Entry 5NXS (X-ray diffraction, 4.19 A resolution (low resolution: residue-level contacts below are approximate; hydrogen-bond / salt-bridge calls are withheld)); this record covers chains A and B.

== Chain A (and B) ==
Protein: Growth/differentiation factor 8
From: Homo sapiens
Notes: fragment: Pro-Myostatin Precursor; engineered mutation(s): deltaN25; chain B of this document is another copy of the same molecule, construct and numbering; everything in this record applies to it too
UniProt: O14793 (GDF8_HUMAN); residues 43-375 here = UniProt positions 43-375
Sequence (335 residues; row label = number of the first residue in the row):
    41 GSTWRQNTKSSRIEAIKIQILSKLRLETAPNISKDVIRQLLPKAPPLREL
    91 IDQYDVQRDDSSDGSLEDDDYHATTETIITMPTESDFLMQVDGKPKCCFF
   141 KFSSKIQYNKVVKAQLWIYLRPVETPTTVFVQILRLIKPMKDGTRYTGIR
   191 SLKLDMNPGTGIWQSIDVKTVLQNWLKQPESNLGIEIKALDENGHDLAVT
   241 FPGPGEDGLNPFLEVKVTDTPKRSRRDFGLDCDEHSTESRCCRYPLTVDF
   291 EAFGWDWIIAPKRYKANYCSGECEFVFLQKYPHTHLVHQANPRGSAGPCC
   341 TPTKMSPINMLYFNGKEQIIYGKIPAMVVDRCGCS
Not modelled in the structure: 41, 95-110, 126-136, 179-181, 233-234, 267-271, 331-337 (chain B: 41-43, 96-110, 123-141, 176-187, 260-270, 315-338)
Disulfides: C137-C138, C272-C282, C281-C340, C309-C372, C313-C374
Modified / non-standard residues: Mse121, Mse196, Mse345, Mse350, Mse367 (selenomethionine; parent Met); Mse129, Mse180 (selenomethionine)
Differences from the reference sequence: expression tag (41-42)
Curated features (UniProtKB/Swiss-Prot):
  - site: R98, D99 (Cleavage)
  - glycosylation: N71 (N-linked (GlcNAc...) asparagine)
Reported in the primary citation:
  - mutagenesis - R65A, Y111H, H112R: increased signaling
  - mutagenesis - R65C, W203A, W203F, W203H: decreased signaling
  - mutagenesis - A84G: unchanged signaling
  - disease-associated variants - K153R (citing earlier work)
  - mutagenesis - R65C: decreased expression

== How chain A and chain B interact ==
Cross-chain cystine bridges: C339(A)-C339(B)
Contacting residue pairs (67; chain A residue first):
  K63(A) - H112(B)
  K63(A) - A113(B)
  L80(A) - Mse121(B)
  L81(A) - G248(B)
  P82(A) - G248(B)
  P82(A) - F252(B)
  K83(A) - W203(B)
  K83(A) - G248(B)
  A84(A) - W203(B)
  A84(A) - F252(B)
  P85(A) - W203(B)
  P86(A) - W157(B)
  P86(A) - F252(B)
  P86(A) - E254(B)
  Y111(A) - K63(B)
  Y111(A) - P365(B)
  H112(A) - P365(B)
  A113(A) - K63(B)
  A113(A) - L64(B)
  A113(A) - I364(B)
  A113(A) - P365(B)
  T114(A) - G362(B)
  T114(A) - K363(B)
  T115(A) - Y352(B)
  T115(A) - I360(B)
  T115(A) - Y361(B)
  E116(A) - N349(B)
  E116(A) - Y361(B)
  E116(A) - G362(B)
  E116(A) - K363(B)
  T117(A) - I360(B)
  T117(A) - Y361(B)
  I119(A) - Q358(B)
  I119(A) - I359(B)
  Mse121(A) - L80(B)
  Mse121(A) - E357(B)
  Mse121(A) - I359(B)
  W157(A) - P86(B)
  W203(A) - K83(B)
  W203(A) - A84(B)
  W203(A) - P85(B)
  G248(A) - R78(B)
  G248(A) - Q79(B)
  G248(A) - L81(B)
  G248(A) - P82(B)
  G248(A) - K83(B)
  F252(A) - P82(B)
  F252(A) - A84(B)
  F252(A) - P86(B)
  E254(A) - P86(B)
  Q319(A) - I58(B)
  C339(A) - C339(B)  disulfide
  T341(A) - T341(B)
  T341(A) - S375(B)
  E357(A) - Mse121(B)
  Q358(A) - I119(B)
  Q358(A) - T120(B)
  I359(A) - I118(B)
  I359(A) - I119(B)
  I360(A) - T117(B)
  I360(A) - I118(B)
  Y361(A) - E116(B)
  Y361(A) - T117(B)
  G362(A) - T114(B)
  K363(A) - T114(B)
  P365(A) - H112(B)
  S375(A) - T341(B)
Other interface residues (no listed pair), chain A (47 interface residues in all): R78, Q79, L87, L90, I118, T120, K141, D247, L249, N250, F317, C340, P342
Other interface residues (no listed pair), chain B (46 interface residues in all): Y111, T115, S143, D247, L249, N250

== Overview ==
Chain A and chain B form an interface of 47 and 46 residues respectively, with 1 disulfide bond. The paper
reports that R65C, W203A and W203F of chain A, among others, reduce signaling; R65A, Y111H and H112R of chain
A increase signaling; 8 substitutions were tested in all.
Both chains are Growth/differentiation factor 8 (Homo sapiens). Entry 5NXS (Crystal Structure of Human
Pro-myostatin Precursor at 4.2 A Resolution with Experimental Phases from SeMet labelling) was determined by
X-ray diffraction (same publication as 5NTU).
